Entry 7OGM (electron microscopy, 3.70 A resolution); this record covers chains L and P of the 10 polymer chains in the assembly.

Chain L:
Protein: Polyribonucleotide nucleotidyltransferase
Source organism: Escherichia coli (strain K12)
Notes: EC 2.7.7.8
Reference sequence: P05055 (PNP_ECOLI); numbering as in UniProt (aligned over 1-711)
Sequence (711 residues; each row starts with the number of its first residue):
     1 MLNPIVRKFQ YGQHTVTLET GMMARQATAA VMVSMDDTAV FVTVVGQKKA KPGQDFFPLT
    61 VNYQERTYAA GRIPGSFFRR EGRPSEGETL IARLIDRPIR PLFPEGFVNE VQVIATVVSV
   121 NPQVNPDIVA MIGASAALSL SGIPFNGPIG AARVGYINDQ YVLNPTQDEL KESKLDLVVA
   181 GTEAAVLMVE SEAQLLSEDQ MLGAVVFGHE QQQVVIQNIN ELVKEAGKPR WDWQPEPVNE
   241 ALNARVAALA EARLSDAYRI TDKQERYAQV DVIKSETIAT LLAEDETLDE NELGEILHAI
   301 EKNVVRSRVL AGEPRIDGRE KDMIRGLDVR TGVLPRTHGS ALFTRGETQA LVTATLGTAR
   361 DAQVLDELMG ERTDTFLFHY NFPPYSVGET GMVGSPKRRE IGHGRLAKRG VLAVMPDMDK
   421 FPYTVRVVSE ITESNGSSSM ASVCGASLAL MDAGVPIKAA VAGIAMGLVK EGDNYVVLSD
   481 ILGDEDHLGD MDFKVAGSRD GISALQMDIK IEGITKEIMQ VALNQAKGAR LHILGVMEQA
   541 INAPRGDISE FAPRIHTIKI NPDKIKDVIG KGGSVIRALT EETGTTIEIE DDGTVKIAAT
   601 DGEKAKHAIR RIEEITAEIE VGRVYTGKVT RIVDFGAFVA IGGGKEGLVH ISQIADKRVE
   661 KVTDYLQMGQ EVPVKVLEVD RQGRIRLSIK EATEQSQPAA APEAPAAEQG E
Not modelled in the structure: 694-711
Curated features (UniProtKB/Swiss-Prot):
  - region: Phe77 to Arg80 (FFRR loop), Leu327 to Thr331 (Interaction with RNase E)
  - binding site (Mg(2+)): Asp486, Asp492
From the paper describing this entry:
  - binding site for 3'ETS(LeuZ) (chain P): Lys566, Lys571, Lys657, Arg681, Gln682, Arg684, Arg686
  - mutagenesis - K566A/K571A, K657A/R658A, R681A/Q682A/R684A/R686A: decreased stability

Chain P:
Molecule: 3'ETS(LeuZ)
Sequence (49 nucleotides; row label = number of the first residue in the row; note: 1 number in that range is skipped by the numbering (no residue carries it; nothing is unmodelled there)):
     1 AGAUAAGAAU AAAAUCAAUU UAAAAAAAAA AAAAAAAAAA
    42 UUUUUUUUU

How chain L and chain P interact:
Contacting residue pairs (20; chain L residue first):
  Ile565(L) with A22(P), base contact
  Lys566(L) with A22(P), phosphate contact
  Ile569(L) with A22(P), base contact
  Gly570(L) with A22(P), hydrogen bond to the sugar
  Gly572(L) with A22(P), sugar contact; A23(P), sugar contact
  Gly573(L) with A22(P), sugar contact; A23(P), base contact
  Asp591(L) with A22(P), base contact
  Leu648(L) with C16(P), base contact
  His650(L) with U15(P), sugar contact
  Ser652(L) with A13(P), hydrogen bond to the sugar; A14(P), hydrogen bond to the phosphate; U15(P), hydrogen bond to the phosphate
  Lys657(L) with A13(P), hydrogen bond to the base
  Val659(L) with A13(P), sugar contact
  Arg684(L) with C16(P), base contact; A17(P), hydrogen bond to the sugar
  Arg686(L) with C16(P), hydrogen bond to the sugar; A17(P), base contact
Interface residues without a listed pair, chain L (21 interface residues in all): Lys571, Phe635, Ile651, Gln653, Ala655, Asp656, Glu678
Interface residues without a listed pair, chain P (8 interface residues in all): A12

Overview:
Chain L and chain P form an interface of 21 and 8 residues respectively, with 7 hydrogen bonds. Polar pairs
include Lys657(L)-A13(P), Gly570(L)-A22(P) and Ser652(L)-A13(P). The paper reports a binding site for
3'ETS(LeuZ) (chain P) at Lys566(L), Lys571(L) and Lys657(L) among others; K566A/K571A, K657A/R658A and
R681A/Q682A/R684A/R686A of chain L reduce stability.
Here chain L is Polyribonucleotide nucleotidyltransferase (Escherichia coli (strain K12)) and chain P is
3'ETS(LeuZ). Entry 7OGM (A cooperative PNPase-Hfq-RNA carrier complex facilitates bacterial riboregulation.
PNPase-3'ETS(leuZ)-Hfq) was determined by electron microscopy (same publication as 7OGK and 7OGL).
